6GRW - chain A; structure by X-ray diffraction, 1.50 A resolution.

[Chain A]
Name: Putative acetyl xylan esterase
Organism: Opitutus terrae PB90-1
Reference sequence: B1ZMF4 (B1ZMF4_OPITP); residue numbers follow UniProt; this construct covers 33-432
Amino-acid sequence (403 residues; each row starts with the number of its first residue; note: 32 numbers in that range are skipped by the numbering (no residue carries them; nothing is unmodelled there); numbers below 1 keep their minus sign (Gly-2 is residue -2)):
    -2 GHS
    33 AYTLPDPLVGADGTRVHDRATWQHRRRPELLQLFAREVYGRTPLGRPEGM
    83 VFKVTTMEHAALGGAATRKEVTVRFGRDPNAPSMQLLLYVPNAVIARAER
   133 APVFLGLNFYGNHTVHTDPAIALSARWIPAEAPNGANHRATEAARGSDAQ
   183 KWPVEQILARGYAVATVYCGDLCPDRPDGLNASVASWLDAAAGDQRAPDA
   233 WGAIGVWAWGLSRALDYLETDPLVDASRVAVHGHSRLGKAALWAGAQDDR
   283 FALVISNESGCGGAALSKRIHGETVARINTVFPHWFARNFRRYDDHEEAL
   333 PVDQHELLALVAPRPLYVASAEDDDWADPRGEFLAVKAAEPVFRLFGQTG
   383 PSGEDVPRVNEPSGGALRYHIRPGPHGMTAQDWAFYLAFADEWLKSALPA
Disordered / not traced: -2 to -1, 221-223, 432
Sequence notes: expression tag (-2 to 0)
Ion coordination: gold ion site 1 near Cys293 (its only coordinating residue here); gold ion site 2: Cys293, Gly294; Ca2+: His303, Glu305
Reported in the primary citation:
  - catalytic residues: Arg268 (by similarity / conservation)
  - specificity-determining residues: Asp356 (proposed by the authors, not directly observed)

[In short]
Cys293 and Gly294 coordinate gold ion site 2. His303 and Glu305 coordinate Ca2+. The paper reports the
catalytic residue Arg268; the specificity determinant Asp356.
Chain A is Putative acetyl xylan esterase (Opitutus terrae PB90-1); the structure, Glucuronoyl Esterase from
Opitutus terrae (Au derivative), was determined by X-ray diffraction, deposited together with 6GS0, 6GRY and
6GU8.
